Entry 6DBI (electron microscopy, 3.40 A resolution); this record covers chains D and G of the 10 polymer chains in the assembly.

== Chain D ==
Protein: Recombination activating gene 2
From: Danio rerio
UniProt: Q1RLW7 (Q1RLW7_DANRE); numbering as in UniProt (aligned over 1-530)
Sequence (533 residues; numbered -2 to 530; the number before each row is that of its first residue; numbers below 1 keep their minus sign (Gly-2 is residue -2)):
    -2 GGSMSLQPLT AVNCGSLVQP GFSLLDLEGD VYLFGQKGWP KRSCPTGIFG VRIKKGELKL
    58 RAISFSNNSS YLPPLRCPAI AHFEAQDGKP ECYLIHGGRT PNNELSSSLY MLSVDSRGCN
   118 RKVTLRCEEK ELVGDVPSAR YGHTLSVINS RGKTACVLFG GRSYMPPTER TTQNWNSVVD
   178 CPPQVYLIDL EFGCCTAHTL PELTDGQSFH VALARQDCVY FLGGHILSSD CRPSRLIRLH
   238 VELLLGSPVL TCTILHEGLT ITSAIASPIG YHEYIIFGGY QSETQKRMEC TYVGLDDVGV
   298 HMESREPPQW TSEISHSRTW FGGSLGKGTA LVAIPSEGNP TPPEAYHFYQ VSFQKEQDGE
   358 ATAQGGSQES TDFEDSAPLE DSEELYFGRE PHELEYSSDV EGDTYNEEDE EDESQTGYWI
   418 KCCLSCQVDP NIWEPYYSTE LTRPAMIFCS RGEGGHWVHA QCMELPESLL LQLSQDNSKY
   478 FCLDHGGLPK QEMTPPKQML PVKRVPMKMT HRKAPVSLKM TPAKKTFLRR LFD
Disordered / not traced: -2 to 0, 352-530
Construct notes: expression tag (-2 to 0)

== Chain G ==
Molecule: Reverse strand of 23-RSS
Sequence (61 nucleotides; numbered 1 to 61; the number before each row is that of its first residue):
     1 CTGCAGGGTT TTTGTACAGC CAGACAGTGG AGTACTACCA CTGTGTAAGA CAGGCCAGAT
    61 C
Bound ions: Ca2+: DT46 (shared with 1 residue of chain C)

== How chain D and chain G interact ==
Residue-residue contacts (8; chain D residue first):
  Lys38(D) - DG49(G)  salt bridge to the phosphate
  Lys38(D) - DA50(G)  phosphate contact
  Arg39(D) - DA50(G)  hydrogen bond to the phosphate
  Arg39(D) - DC51(G)  salt bridge to the phosphate
  Ser40(D) - DA50(G)  hydrogen bond to the phosphate
  Asn117(D) - DG58(G)  base contact
  Asn117(D) - DA59(G)  sugar contact
  Arg118(D) - DA59(G)  salt bridge to the phosphate

== Summary ==
Chain D and chain G each contribute 5 residues to their interface; the contacts include 2 hydrogen bonds and 3
salt bridges. Polar pairs include Arg39(D)-DA50(G), Ser40(D)-DA50(G) and Lys38(D)-DG49(G).
Here chain D is Recombination activating gene 2 (Danio rerio) and chain G is Reverse strand of 23-RSS. Entry
6DBI (Cryo-EM structure of RAG in complex with 12-RSS and 23-RSS nicked DNA intermediates) was determined by
electron microscopy together with 6DBJ, 6DBL, 6DBO, 6DBQ, 6DBR, 6DBT and 4 further entries from the same
study.
